6IIJ - chains A and D of the 4 polymer chains in the assembly; structure by electron microscopy, 2.84 A resolution.

Chain A:
Protein: VP1
From: Coxsackievirus A10
UniProtKB: A0A1B3Z4Y8 (A0A1B3Z4Y8_9ENTO); residues 1-297 here correspond to UniProt positions 565-861 (UniProt number = residue number + 564)
Chain sequence (297 residues; row label = number of the first residue in the row):
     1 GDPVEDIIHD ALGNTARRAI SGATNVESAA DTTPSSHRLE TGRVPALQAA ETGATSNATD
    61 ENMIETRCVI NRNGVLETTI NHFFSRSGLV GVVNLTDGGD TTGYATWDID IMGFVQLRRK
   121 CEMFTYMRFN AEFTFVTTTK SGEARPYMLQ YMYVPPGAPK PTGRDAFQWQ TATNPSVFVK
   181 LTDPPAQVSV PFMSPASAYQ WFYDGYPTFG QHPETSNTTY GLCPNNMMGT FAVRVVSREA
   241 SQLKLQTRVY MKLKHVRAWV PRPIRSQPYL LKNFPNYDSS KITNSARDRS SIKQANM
Not modelled in the structure: 1, 10-17, 297
Small-molecule neighbours: sphingosine (SPH): Ile-109, Asp-110, Ile-111, Met-112, Phe-133, Phe-135, Tyr-153, Val-190, Met-193, Tyr-199, Trp-201, Asn-226, Met-227, Met-228, Phe-231, Asn-273
What the authors report for this chain:
  - binding site for sphingosine: Ile-109, Ile-111, Asn-226

Chain D:
Protein: VP4
From: Coxsackievirus A10
UniProtKB: A0A1B3Z4Y8 (A0A1B3Z4Y8_9ENTO); numbering as in UniProt (aligned over 1-69)
Chain sequence (69 residues; row label = number of the first residue in the row):
     1 MGAQVSTQKS GSHETGNVAT GGSTINFTNI NYYKDSYAAS ATRQDFTQDP KKFTQPVLDS
    61 IRELSAPLN
Not modelled in the structure: 1-27, 69

Chain A / chain D interface:
Contacting residue pairs - 45 pairs, chain A then chain D:
  Ile-20(A) with Val-57(D)
  Ser-21(A) with Lys-51(D)
  Gly-22(A) with Asp-49(D)
  Ala-23(A) with Thr-47(D); Gln-48(D); Asp-49(D)
  Thr-24(A) with Thr-47(D); Gln-48(D), hydrogen bond (backbone-backbone)
  Asn-25(A) with Phe-46(D), hydrogen bond (side chain-backbone)
  Val-26(A) with Phe-46(D); Gln-48(D)
  Glu-27(A) with Phe-46(D)
  Arg-38(A) with Leu-64(D)
  Arg-43(A) with Leu-64(D)
  Val-44(A) with Leu-64(D), hydrogen bond (backbone-backbone)
  Pro-45(A) with Glu-63(D)
  Leu-47(A) with Pro-67(D)
  Gln-48(A) with Pro-67(D)
  Ala-49(A) with Pro-67(D)
  Thr-52(A) with Val-57(D)
  Ala-54(A) with Thr-54(D); Gln-55(D); Val-57(D), hydrophobic
  Thr-55(A) with Thr-54(D), hydrogen bond (backbone-backbone)
  Asn-57(A) with Gln-55(D); Ile-61(D); Glu-63(D)
  Val-75(A) with Phe-46(D), hydrophobic; Gln-48(D)
  Leu-76(A) with Gln-44(D); Phe-46(D), hydrophobic
  Thr-79(A) with Asp-45(D)
  Asn-81(A) with Ala-41(D)
  His-82(A) with Gln-44(D), hydrogen bond
  Asn-130(A) with Tyr-37(D)
  Ser-189(A) with Tyr-37(D); Ala-38(D)
  Val-190(A) with Tyr-37(D)
  Pro-191(A) with Tyr-37(D)
  Lys-254(A) with Tyr-37(D); Ala-38(D); Ala-39(D), hydrogen bond (side chain-backbone)
  His-255(A) with Ser-40(D), hydrogen bond (side chain-backbone); Thr-42(D), hydrogen bond
  Pro-261(A) with Phe-53(D)
Interface residues without a listed pair, chain A (33 interface residues in all): Gly-53, Asn-62
Interface residues without a listed pair, chain D (24 interface residues in all): Ser-36, Pro-56, Arg-62

Summary:
33 residues of chain A and 24 residues of chain D are in contact, with 8 hydrogen bonds. Among the polar pairs
are Asn-25(A)/Phe-46(D), His-82(A)/Gln-44(D) and Lys-254(A)/Ala-39(D). Bound to chain A: sphingosine. From the
paper: a binding site for sphingosine at Ile-109(A), Ile-111(A) and Asn-226(A).
Chain A is VP1 and chain D is VP4, both from Coxsackievirus A10; the structure, Cryo-EM structure of CV-A10
mature virion, was determined by electron microscopy, deposited together with 6IIO.
